1K4D - chains A and C of the 3 polymer chains in the assembly; structure by X-ray diffraction, 2.30 A resolution.

# Chain A
Molecule: antibody Fab fragment heavy chain
Source organism: Mus musculus
Notes: antibody fragment or engineered binder
Amino-acid sequence (219 residues; each row starts with the number of its first residue):
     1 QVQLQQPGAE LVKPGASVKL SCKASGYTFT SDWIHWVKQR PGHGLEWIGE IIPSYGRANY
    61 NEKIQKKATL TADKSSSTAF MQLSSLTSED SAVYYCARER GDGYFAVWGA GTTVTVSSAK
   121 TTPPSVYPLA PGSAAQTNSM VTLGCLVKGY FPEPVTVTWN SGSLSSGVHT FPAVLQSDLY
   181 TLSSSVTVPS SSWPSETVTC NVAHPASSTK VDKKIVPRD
Disulfides: Cys22-Cys96, Cys145-Cys200

# Chain C
Molecule: potassium channel KcsA
Source organism: Streptomyces lividans
Notes: fragment: potassium channel KcsA
UniProt: P0A334 (KCSA_STRLI); residues 1-124 here = UniProt positions 1-124
Amino-acid sequence (124 residues; numbered 1 to 124; the number before each row is that of its first residue):
     1 MAPMLSGLLA RLVKLLLGRH GSALHWRAAG AATVLLVIVL LAGSYLAVLA ERGAPGAQLI
    61 TYPRALWWSV ETATTVGYGD LYPVTLWGRC VAVVVMVAGI TSFGLVTAAL ATWFVGREQE
   121 RRGH
Unresolved in the structure: 1-21
Differences from the reference sequence: engineered mutation Ala2 (Pro in P0A334), Cys90 (Leu in P0A334)
Swiss-Prot annotation at these positions:
  - motif: Thr75 to Asp80 (Selectivity filter)
  - mutagenesis: Glu71 (E71A: Prevents channel inactivation)
Bound ions: K+ site 1 near Thr75 (its only coordinating residue here); K+ site 2 near Gly77 (its only coordinating residue here)
Residues lining bound ligands:
  - diacyl glycerol (DGA): Leu41, Ser44, Tyr45, Tyr62, Pro63, Arg64, Leu66, Trp67, Val70, Val84, Leu86, Arg89, Val93
  - nonan-1-ol (F09): Leu46, Leu49, Ala50, Trp87, Cys90, Val91, Val94
What the authors report for this chain:
  - conformationally variable residues (loop rearrangement): Val76, Gly77
  - contacts within the chain: Val76-Gly77 (water-mediated contact)

# How chain A and chain C interact
Pairs across the interface (21; chain A residue first):
  Thr30(A) with Tyr45(C)
  Ser31(A) with Tyr62(C)
  Trp33(A) with Arg52(C); Tyr62(C), hydrogen bond
  Glu50(A) with Arg52(C), salt bridge
  Ile52(A) with Tyr45(C); Leu49(C), hydrophobic; Tyr62(C)
  Ser54(A) with Tyr45(C), hydrogen bond
  Tyr55(A) with Leu49(C), hydrophobic
  Arg57(A) with Leu49(C), hydrogen bond (side chain-backbone); Arg52(C)
  Asn59(A) with Arg52(C), hydrogen bond (side chain-backbone); Gly53(C)
  Glu62(A) with Pro55(C)
  Glu99(A) with Arg52(C), salt bridge
  Gly101(A) with Arg52(C); Thr61(C); Tyr62(C), hydrogen bond (backbone-backbone)
  Asp102(A) with Thr61(C)
  Gly103(A) with Thr61(C)
Other interface residues (no listed pair), chain A (16 interface residues in all): His35, Arg100
Other interface residues (no listed pair), chain C (10 interface residues in all): Val48, Ala50, Pro63

# In short
16 residues of chain A and 10 residues of chain C are in contact; the contacts include 5 hydrogen bonds and 2
salt bridges. Polar pairs include Glu50(A)-Arg52(C), Glu99(A)-Arg52(C) and Trp33(A)-Tyr62(C). The paper
reports conformational variability at Val76(C) and Gly77(C); contacts within the chain involving Val76(C) and
Gly77(C).
Chain A is antibody Fab fragment heavy chain (Mus musculus) and chain C is potassium channel KcsA
(Streptomyces lividans); the structure, Potassium Channel KcsA-Fab complex in low concentration of K+, was
determined by X-ray diffraction.
